Entry 2W6V (X-ray diffraction, 1.80 A resolution); this record covers chains A and C of the 4 polymer chains in the assembly.

# Chain A (and C)
Molecule: Hemoglobin subunit alpha
Source organism: Homo sapiens
Notes: fragment: chain alpha, residues 2-142; chain C of this document is another copy of the same molecule, construct and numbering; everything in this record applies to it too
UniProtKB: P69905 (HBA_HUMAN); residues 1-141 here correspond to UniProt positions 2-142 (UniProt number = residue number + 1)
Amino-acid sequence (141 residues; numbered 1 to 141; the number before each row is that of its first residue):
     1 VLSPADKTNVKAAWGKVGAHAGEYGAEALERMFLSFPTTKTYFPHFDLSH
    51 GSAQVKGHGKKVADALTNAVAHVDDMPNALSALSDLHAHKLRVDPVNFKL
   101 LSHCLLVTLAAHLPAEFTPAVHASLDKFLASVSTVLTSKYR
Bound ions: heme Fe near His-87 (its only coordinating residue here)
Small-molecule neighbours:
  - heme (HEM): Met-32, Thr-39, Tyr-42, Phe-43, His-45, Phe-46, His-58, Lys-61, Val-62, Ala-65, Leu-66, Leu-83, Leu-86, His-87, Leu-91, Val-93, Asn-97, Phe-98, Leu-101, Leu-105, Val-132, Leu-136
  - xenon (XE), molecule 1: Val-10, Trp-14, Val-70, Leu-125, Phe-128, Leu-129
  - xenon (XE), molecule 2: Trp-14, Ala-21, Tyr-24, Gly-25, Leu-66, Leu-105, Thr-108, Leu-109
  - xenon (XE), molecule 3: Leu-29, Phe-33, Phe-43, Phe-46, Leu-48, Gln-54, Val-55, His-58
UniProt features mapped onto this chain:
  - binding site (O2): His-58
  - binding site (heme b): His-87
  - site: Thr-8, Asn-9 (Microbial infection: Cleavage), Lys-11 (Not glycated), Ala-13, Trp-14 (Microbial infection: Cleavage), Tyr-24, Gly-25 (Microbial infection: Cleavage), Leu-29, Glu-30 (Microbial infection: Cleavage), His-45, Phe-46 (Microbial infection: Cleavage), Asp-47, Leu-48 (Microbial infection: Cleavage), Ser-52, Ala-53 (Microbial infection: Cleavage), Val-55, Lys-56 (Microbial infection: Cleavage), Lys-56 (Not glycated), Gly-59, Lys-60 (Microbial infection: Cleavage), Lys-60 (Not glycated), Lys-90 (Not glycated), Leu-91, Arg-92 (Microbial infection: Cleavage), Lys-99 (Not glycated), Leu-106, Val-107 (Microbial infection: Cleavage), Thr-108, Leu-109 (Microbial infection: Cleavage), Val-121, His-122 (Microbial infection: Cleavage), Ser-133, Thr-134 (Microbial infection: Cleavage)
  - modified residue: Ser-3 (Phosphoserine), Lys-7 (N6-succinyllysine), Thr-8 (Phosphothreonine), Lys-11 (N6-succinyllysine), Lys-16 (N6-acetyllysine), Tyr-24 (Phosphotyrosine), Ser-35 (Phosphoserine), Lys-40 (N6-succinyllysine), Ser-49 (Phosphoserine), Ser-102 (Phosphoserine), Thr-108 (Phosphothreonine), Ser-124 (Phosphoserine), Ser-131 (Phosphoserine), Thr-134 (Phosphothreonine), Thr-137 (Phosphothreonine), Ser-138 (Phosphoserine)
  - glycosylation (N-linked (Glc) (glycation) lysine): Lys-7, Lys-16, Lys-40, Lys-61

# Interface between chain A and chain C
Contacting residue pairs (6):
  Val-1(A) with Ser-138(C)
  Asp-126(A) with Arg-141(C), salt bridge
  Lys-127(A) with Arg-141(C), hydrogen bond (side chain-backbone)
  Ser-138(A) with Val-1(C)
  Arg-141(A) with Asp-126(C), salt bridge; Lys-127(C), hydrogen bond (backbone-side chain)
Also at the interface, not in a pair above, chain A (6 interface residues in all): Ala-130
Also at the interface, not in a pair above, chain C (7 interface residues in all): Ala-123, Ala-130

# Overview
6 residues of chain A and 7 residues of chain C are in contact, with 2 hydrogen bonds and 2 salt bridges.
Polar contacts include Asp-126(A)/Arg-141(C) and Lys-127(A)/Arg-141(C). Ligands of chain A: heme and 3 copies
of xenon.
Both chains are Hemoglobin subunit alpha (Homo sapiens). Entry 2W6V (Structure of Human deoxy Hemoglobin A in
complex with Xenon) was determined by X-ray diffraction, deposited together with 2W6W and 2W72.
